9MH0 - chains B and D of the 18 polymer chains in the assembly; structure by electron microscopy, 2.90 A resolution.

== Chain B ==
Protein: Photosystem I P700 chlorophyll a apoprotein A2
From: Dunaliella salina
Notes: EC 1.97.1.12
Amino-acid sequence (735 residues; numbered 1 to 735; the number before each row is that of its first residue):
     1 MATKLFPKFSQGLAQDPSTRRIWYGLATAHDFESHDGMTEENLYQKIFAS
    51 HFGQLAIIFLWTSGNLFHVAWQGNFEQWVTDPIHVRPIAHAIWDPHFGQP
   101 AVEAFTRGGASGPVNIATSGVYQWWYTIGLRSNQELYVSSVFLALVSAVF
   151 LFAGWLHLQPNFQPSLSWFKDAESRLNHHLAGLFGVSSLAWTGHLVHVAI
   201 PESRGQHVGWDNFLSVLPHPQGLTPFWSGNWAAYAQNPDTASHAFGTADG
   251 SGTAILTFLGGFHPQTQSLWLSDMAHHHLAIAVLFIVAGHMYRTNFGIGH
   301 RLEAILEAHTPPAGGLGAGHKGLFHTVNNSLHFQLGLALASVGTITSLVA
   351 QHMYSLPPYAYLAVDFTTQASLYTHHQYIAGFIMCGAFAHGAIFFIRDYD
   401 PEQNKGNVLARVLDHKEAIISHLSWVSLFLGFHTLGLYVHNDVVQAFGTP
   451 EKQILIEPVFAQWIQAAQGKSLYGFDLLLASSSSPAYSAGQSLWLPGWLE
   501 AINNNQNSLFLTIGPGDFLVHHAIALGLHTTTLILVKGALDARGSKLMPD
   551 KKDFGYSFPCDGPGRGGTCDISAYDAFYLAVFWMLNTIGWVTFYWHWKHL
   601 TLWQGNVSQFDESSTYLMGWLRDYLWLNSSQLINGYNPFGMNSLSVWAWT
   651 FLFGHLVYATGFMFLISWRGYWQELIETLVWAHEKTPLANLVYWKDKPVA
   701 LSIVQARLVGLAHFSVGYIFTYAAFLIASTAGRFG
Not modelled in the structure: 1-2, 735
Ion coordination: chlorophyll a Mg (25 sites), coordinated by His-30, His-51, Gln-54, His-68, His-90, Asp-94, His-96, His-178, His-179, His-197, His-276, His-277, His-278, His-290, His-300, His-309 and 9 more; 4Fe-4S cluster Fe: Cys-560, Cys-569 (shared with 1 residue of chain A)
Residues lining bound ligands:
  - beta-carotene (BCR), molecule 1: Phe-6, Ile-22, Leu-26, Val-692
  - beta-carotene (BCR), molecule 2: Ala-49, Phe-52, Gly-53, Ala-56, Ile-57, Leu-60, Phe-67, Tyr-137, Ser-140, Val-141, Ala-144, Ser-147, Ala-148, Phe-150, Leu-151, Gly-154, Trp-155, Leu-158
  - beta-carotene (BCR), molecule 3: Leu-55, Ile-58, Phe-59, Trp-61, Phe-150, Gly-182, Leu-183, Val-186, Ser-187
  - beta-carotene (BCR), molecule 4: Thr-62, Leu-66, Trp-124, Trp-125, Ile-128, Leu-130, Ser-139, Phe-142, Leu-143, Trp-210
  - beta-carotene (BCR), molecule 5: Leu-189, Leu-223, Phe-226, Leu-279, Val-283, Ile-286, Val-287, His-290, Ile-298
  - beta-carotene (BCR), molecule 6: Phe-333, Gly-336, Leu-337, Ala-340, Thr-344, Met-384, Ala-387, Phe-388, Gly-391, Ala-392, Phe-394, Phe-395, Ala-539
  - beta-carotene (BCR), molecule 7: Phe-388, Phe-395, Leu-409, Val-412, Val-536, Leu-540
  - beta-carotene (BCR), molecule 8: Phe-429, Leu-430, His-433, Thr-434, Leu-437, Ile-454, Ile-456, Phe-518, Leu-519, His-522
  - beta-carotene (BCR), molecule 9: Leu-435, Gly-436, Val-439
  - beta-carotene (BCR), molecule 10: Trp-649, Phe-653, Trp-672, Leu-675, Ile-676, Leu-679, Phe-720
  - beta-carotene (BCR), molecule 11: Pro-687, Leu-688, Ala-689
  - chlorophyll b (CHL): Trp-210, Phe-213, Leu-214
  - chlorophyll a isomer (CL0): Leu-621, Leu-625, Trp-626
  - chlorophyll a (CLA), molecule 1: Thr-19, Trp-23, Ile-676, Leu-679, Val-680, His-683, Val-692, Tyr-693, Trp-694, Lys-695, Asp-696, Pro-698, Val-699
  - chlorophyll a (CLA), molecule 2: Ile-22, Trp-23, Leu-26
  - chlorophyll a (CLA), molecule 3: Trp-23, Phe-653, Leu-656, Val-657, Thr-660, Met-663, Phe-664, Leu-701, Val-709, Ala-712, His-713, Val-716
  - chlorophyll a (CLA), molecule 4: Leu-26, Ala-27, Ala-29, His-30, Asp-31, His-332, Leu-335, Leu-339, Phe-382, Ile-383, Cys-385, Gly-386, Ala-389, His-390, Ile-393, Arg-397, Tyr-556, Ser-557, Tyr-574, Phe-577, Ala-712, Val-716
  - chlorophyll a (CLA), molecule 5: His-30, Phe-32, Glu-33, Tyr-44, Ile-47, Ser-50, His-51, Gln-54, Leu-55, Ile-58, Phe-169, Arg-175, His-179, Leu-183, Leu-331, His-332, Gln-334, Leu-335, Ala-338, Leu-339, Val-342
  - chlorophyll a (CLA), molecule 6: His-30, Gln-54, Ile-57, Ile-58, Trp-61, Ile-379, Phe-382, Ile-383
  - chlorophyll a (CLA), molecule 7: Phe-48, Phe-52, Ile-128, Gly-129, Leu-130, Glu-135, Val-138, Ser-139, Phe-142, Val-146, Val-149, Phe-150, Ala-153, Leu-156, His-157, Phe-162, Pro-164, Trp-168, Ser-187, Ala-190, Trp-191, Gly-193, His-194, His-197, Val-198, Val-208, Gly-209, Trp-210, Phe-213
  - chlorophyll a (CLA), molecule 8: Phe-48, His-51, Phe-52, Leu-55, Trp-124, Phe-150, Trp-168, Phe-169, Asp-171, Ser-174, Arg-175, His-178, His-179, Gly-182, Leu-183, Phe-184, Ile-345, Tyr-359
  - chlorophyll a (CLA), molecule 9: Ile-57, Leu-60, Trp-61, Ser-63, Gly-64, Phe-67, His-68, Trp-71, Gln-72, His-90, Ala-91, Trp-93
  - chlorophyll a (CLA), molecule 10: Ile-57, Trp-61, Asn-65, His-68, Val-69, Ala-89, His-90, Asn-115, Ile-116, Ala-117, Thr-118, Ser-119, Val-121, Val-646, Trp-647, Thr-650, Phe-720
  - chlorophyll a (CLA), molecule 11: Ile-58, Trp-61, Thr-62, Ser-119, Gly-120, Val-121, Trp-124, Ser-187, Ala-190, Val-342, Ile-345, Thr-346, Val-349, Met-353, Tyr-359, Leu-372, His-375, His-376, Ile-379, Ile-383
  - chlorophyll a (CLA), molecule 12: Trp-61, Asn-65, Thr-118, Ser-119, Ser-371, Thr-374, His-375, Tyr-378, Ile-379, Phe-382, Trp-647, Ile-719, Phe-720, Tyr-722, Ala-723, Leu-726, Ile-727
  - chlorophyll a (CLA), molecule 13: His-90, Ala-91, Ile-92, Trp-93, Asp-94, Pro-95, His-96, Phe-97, Phe-105, Asn-115, Ser-645, Val-646, Trp-649
  - chlorophyll a (CLA), molecule 14: Trp-124, Thr-127, Ile-128, Leu-183, Phe-184, Ser-187, Ser-188, Trp-191, Met-274, His-277, His-278, Ile-281, Phe-285, Ile-345, Leu-348, Val-349, His-352, Met-353, Pro-358, Tyr-359
  - chlorophyll a (CLA), molecule 15: Trp-168, Asp-171, Ser-174, His-178, Thr-294, Asn-295, Phe-296
  - chlorophyll a (CLA), molecule 16: Ala-172, Arg-175, Leu-176, His-179, Leu-180, Phe-184, Leu-302, Leu-306, Phe-324, Val-327, Asn-328, Gln-334, Leu-337, Ala-338, Ser-341, Val-342, Ile-345
  - chlorophyll a (CLA), molecule 17: Leu-176, Leu-180, Phe-184, Leu-284, Phe-285, Ala-288, Met-291, Tyr-292, Leu-302, Ile-305, Leu-306
  - chlorophyll a (CLA), molecule 18: Asn-177, His-178, Ala-181, Gly-182, Val-186, Ile-286, His-290, Tyr-292, Thr-294, Phe-296, Ile-298, Gly-299
  - chlorophyll a (CLA), molecule 19: Leu-189, Ala-190, Thr-192, Gly-193, Val-196, His-197, Phe-213, Leu-214, Val-216, Leu-217, Pro-218, His-219, Gly-222, Leu-223, Phe-226, Trp-227, Tyr-234, Ile-255, Leu-256, Leu-279
  - chlorophyll a (CLA), molecule 20: Phe-226, Trp-231, Ala-232, Tyr-234, Ala-235, Leu-256, Phe-258, His-276, Leu-279, Ala-280, Val-283, Leu-493, Trp-494
  - chlorophyll a (CLA), molecule 21: Phe-258, Gly-260, Gly-261, Leu-269, Asp-273, Met-274, His-276, His-277, Ala-280, Ile-281, Leu-284, His-352, Leu-356, Trp-494, Trp-498
  - chlorophyll a (CLA), molecule 22: Val-287, Ala-288, His-290, Met-291, Ile-298, Gly-299, His-300
  - chlorophyll a (CLA), molecule 23: Val-287, Met-291, His-300, Ala-304, Ile-305, Ala-308, His-309
  - chlorophyll a (CLA), molecule 24: Ile-305, Leu-306, His-309, Leu-316, His-320, Leu-323, Val-327, Phe-333, Val-408, Leu-409, Val-412
  - chlorophyll a (CLA), molecule 25: Ala-308, His-309, Thr-310, Pro-311, Pro-312, Gly-315, Leu-316
  - chlorophyll a (CLA), molecule 26: Gly-315, Leu-316, Gly-317, Val-408, Arg-411, Val-412, His-415, Ala-418, Ile-419, His-422
  - chlorophyll a (CLA), molecule 27: Leu-337, Ala-340, Ser-341, Thr-344, Leu-348, Gln-351, His-352, Tyr-354, Ser-355, Leu-356, Trp-498, Leu-509, Phe-510
  - chlorophyll a (CLA), molecule 28: Thr-344, Ser-347, Leu-348, Gln-351, Gln-377, Gly-381, Met-384, Phe-388, Leu-528, Thr-531, Thr-532, Leu-535, Met-584, Ile-588
  - chlorophyll a (CLA), molecule 29: Gln-351, Tyr-354, Tyr-373, Gln-377, Phe-460, Ala-461, Ile-464, Gln-465, Phe-510, Leu-511, Ile-513, His-521, Ile-524, Leu-528, Val-591, Tyr-594, Trp-595, Lys-598
  - chlorophyll a (CLA), molecule 30: Ala-418, His-422, Trp-425
  - chlorophyll a (CLA), molecule 31: Ile-419, Leu-423, Trp-425, Val-426, Ala-525, Leu-528, His-529, Thr-532
  - chlorophyll a (CLA), molecule 32: Ser-421, His-422, Ser-424, Trp-425, Leu-428, Phe-432
  - chlorophyll a (CLA), molecule 33: Ser-424, Ser-427, Leu-428, Gly-431, Phe-432, Leu-435, Leu-526, Thr-530, Leu-533, Ile-534, Leu-579, Phe-582, Trp-583
  - chlorophyll a (CLA), molecule 34: Trp-425, Leu-428, Phe-429, Phe-432, His-433
  - chlorophyll a (CLA), molecule 35: Trp-425, Val-426, Phe-429, Leu-430, Ile-456, Glu-457, Pro-458, Val-459, Phe-460, Ala-461, Ile-513, Phe-518, His-521, His-522, Ala-525, His-529
  - chlorophyll a (CLA), molecule 36: His-433, Gly-436, Leu-437, Val-439, His-440, Val-443, Val-444, Phe-447, Lys-452, Ile-454
  - chlorophyll a (CLA), molecule 37: Thr-434, Leu-435, Tyr-438, Val-520, Ala-523, Asn-586, Trp-590, Phe-593, Leu-617, Trp-620, Leu-621, Leu-625, Ser-629, Ile-633, Phe-651, His-655, Tyr-658, Tyr-718, Thr-721, Tyr-722, Phe-725
  - chlorophyll a (CLA), molecule 38: Leu-435, Val-439, Asp-442, Val-443, Leu-526, Phe-582, Trp-583, Asn-586, Trp-590, Leu-617, Leu-621, Leu-625, Tyr-658, Phe-714
  - chlorophyll a (CLA), molecule 39: Trp-463, Ile-464, Ala-467, Gln-468, Leu-478, Leu-479, Trp-494, Trp-498, Phe-510
  - chlorophyll a (CLA), molecule 40: Leu-478, Pro-485, Ala-486, Ala-489, Gly-490, Leu-493, Trp-494
  - chlorophyll a (CLA), molecule 41: Trp-649, Leu-652, Phe-653, His-655, Leu-656, Tyr-658, Ala-659, Phe-662
  - chlorophyll a (CLA), molecule 42: Leu-656, Ala-659, Phe-662, Met-663, Ile-666, Ser-667, Tyr-671, Trp-672, Leu-675
  - chlorophyll a (CLA), molecule 43: Leu-679, Ala-682, His-683, Thr-686, Ala-689, Val-692
  - chlorophyll a (CLA), molecule 44: Trp-681, Ala-682, Lys-685, Thr-686, Pro-687
  - chlorophyll a (CLA), molecule 45: Thr-686, Pro-687, Leu-688, Ala-689
  - chlorophyll a / 1,2-dipalmitoyl-phosphatidyl-glycerole, molecule 1: Phe-6, Lys-8, Phe-9, Gly-25, Leu-26, Ala-29, His-30, Phe-32, His-35, Lys-46, Ser-50, Gly-53, Gln-54, Ile-57
  - chlorophyll a / 1,2-dipalmitoyl-phosphatidyl-glycerole, molecule 2: Phe-460, Trp-463, Phe-475, Asp-476, Leu-477, Leu-478
  - dodecyl-alpha-D-maltoside (LMU): Asp-211, Leu-214, Ser-215
  - lutein (LUT; (3r,3'r,6s)-4,5-didehydro-5,6-dihydro-beta,beta-carotene-3,3'-diol): Leu-145, Ala-148, Phe-152, Trp-155
  - phylloquinone (PQN): Trp-23, Met-663, Phe-664, Ser-667, Trp-668, Arg-669, Trp-672, Ile-676, Ala-700, Leu-701, Ala-706
  - phosphatidylethanolamine (PTY): Gln-134, Glu-135, Val-138, Val-141, His-207, Gly-209, Trp-210, Asp-211
  - 4Fe-4S cluster (SF4): Cys-560, Gly-562, Pro-563, Cys-569, Trp-668, Ile-703, Arg-707

== Chain D ==
Protein: PSAD1
From: Dunaliella salina
Amino-acid sequence (202 residues; each row starts with the number of its first residue):
     1 MQALRSTSAASRVSCRPGREARRSVLVRAEAAPPAAGAPPEPKAAGAPPA
    51 APKKKAPPPPWKQPELDPDTPSPIFGGSTGGLLRKAQVEEFYVTTWESPK
   101 EQIFEMPTGGAAIMRKGPNLLKLARKEHCLALTTQLRTKFRMSPCFYRVY
   151 ADGKVEYLHPKDGVYPEKVNAGRVGVNQNMRSIGKNVDPIKVKFTGSEPF
   201 EI
Not modelled in the structure: 1-59

== Chain B / chain D interface ==
Contacting residue pairs (31):
  Glu-33(B) / Lys-193(D)  salt bridge
  Met-38(B) / Phe-194(D)
  Glu-40(B) / Phe-194(D)
  Leu-43(B) / Phe-194(D)  hydrophobic
  Ile-396(B) / Pro-189(D)
  Arg-397(B) / Pro-189(D)
  Arg-397(B) / Ile-190(D)  hydrogen bond (backbone-backbone)
  Asp-398(B) / Ile-190(D)
  Asp-398(B) / Lys-193(D)  salt bridge
  Tyr-399(B) / Asp-188(D)
  Tyr-399(B) / Ile-190(D)
  Asp-400(B) / Ile-190(D)
  Asp-400(B) / Lys-191(D)
  Pro-401(B) / Asp-188(D)
  Glu-402(B) / Lys-191(D)  salt bridge
  Arg-543(B) / Asp-188(D)  salt bridge
  Asp-550(B) / Ile-183(D)
  Lys-552(B) / Asp-188(D)
  Lys-552(B) / Pro-189(D)
  Asp-553(B) / Asn-186(D)  hydrogen bond
  Asp-553(B) / Phe-200(D)
  Val-680(B) / Leu-83(D)  hydrophobic
  Trp-681(B) / Thr-79(D)  hydrogen bond (side chain-backbone)
  Trp-681(B) / Leu-83(D)
  Glu-684(B) / Leu-83(D)
  Glu-684(B) / Arg-84(D)  hydrogen bond (side chain-backbone)
  Lys-685(B) / Leu-82(D)
  Lys-685(B) / Leu-83(D)
  Asn-690(B) / Arg-84(D)  hydrogen bond (backbone-side chain)
  Tyr-693(B) / Arg-84(D)
  Lys-697(B) / Glu-89(D)  salt bridge
Interface residues without a listed pair, chain B (23 interface residues in all): Thr-39
Interface residues without a listed pair, chain D (17 interface residues in all): Val-187, Glu-198, Pro-199

== Overview ==
23 residues of chain B face 17 of chain D across their interface, with 5 hydrogen bonds and 5 salt bridges.
Polar contacts include Glu-33(B)/Lys-193(D), Asp-398(B)/Lys-193(D) and Glu-402(B)/Lys-191(D).
Here chain B is Photosystem I P700 chlorophyll a apoprotein A2 and chain D is PSAD1, both from Dunaliella
salina. Entry 9MH0 (Dunaliella salina PSI-LHCI supercomplex) was determined by electron microscopy, deposited
together with 9MGW, 9MGZ and 9MH1.
